4HCR - chains H and L of the 3 polymer chains in the assembly; structure by X-ray diffraction, 2.30 A resolution.

== Chain H ==
Name: PF-547659 heavy chain
Organism: Homo sapiens
Amino-acid sequence (229 residues; numbered 1 to 229; the number before each row is that of its first residue):
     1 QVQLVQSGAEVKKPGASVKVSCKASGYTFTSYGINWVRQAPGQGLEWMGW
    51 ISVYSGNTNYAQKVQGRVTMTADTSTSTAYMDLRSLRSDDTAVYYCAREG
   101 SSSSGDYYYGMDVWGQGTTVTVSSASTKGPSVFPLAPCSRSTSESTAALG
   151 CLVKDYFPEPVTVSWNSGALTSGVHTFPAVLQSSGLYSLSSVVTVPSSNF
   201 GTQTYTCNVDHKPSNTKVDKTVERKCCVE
Disordered / not traced: 139-144, 224-229
Cystine bridges: Cys22-Cys96, Cys151-Cys207

== Chain L ==
Name: PF-547659 light chain
Organism: Homo sapiens
Amino-acid sequence (219 residues; numbered 1 to 219; the number before each row is that of its first residue):
     1 DIVMTQTPLSLSVTPGQPASISCKSSQSLLHTDGTTYLYWYLQKPGQPPQ
    51 LLIYEVSNRFSGVPDRFSGSGSGTDFTLKISRVEAEDVGIYYCMQNIQLP
   101 WTFGQGTKVEIKRTVAAPSVFIFPPSDEQLKSGTASVVCLLNNFYPREAK
   151 VQWKVDNALQSGNSQESVTEQDSKDSTYSLSSTLTLSKADYEKHKVYACE
   201 VTHQGLSSPVTKSFNRGEC
Disordered / not traced: 219
Cystine bridges: Cys23-Cys93, Cys139-Cys199

== Chain H / chain L interface ==
Residue-residue contacts (70):
  Gln39(H) - Gln43(L)  hydrogen bond
  Gln39(H) - Tyr92(L)  hydrogen bond
  Gln43(H) - Tyr92(L)
  Gly44(H) - Tyr92(L)
  Leu45(H) - Pro49(L)  hydrophobic
  Leu45(H) - Tyr92(L)  hydrophobic
  Leu45(H) - Phe103(L)
  Trp47(H) - Leu99(L)  hydrophobic
  Trp47(H) - Pro100(L)  hydrophobic
  Trp47(H) - Trp101(L)
  Trp47(H) - Phe103(L)
  Asn59(H) - Leu99(L)
  Tyr95(H) - Gln43(L)  hydrogen bond
  Tyr95(H) - Pro49(L)
  Tyr107(H) - Tyr54(L)  hydrophobic
  Tyr107(H) - Glu55(L)
  Tyr107(H) - Asn58(L)
  Tyr108(H) - Tyr37(L)  hydrophobic
  Tyr108(H) - Tyr39(L)  hydrogen bond (backbone-side chain)
  Tyr108(H) - Glu55(L)  hydrogen bond (backbone-side chain)
  Tyr108(H) - Asn96(L)
  Tyr109(H) - Tyr39(L)
  Tyr109(H) - Leu51(L)
  Tyr109(H) - Tyr54(L)
  Met111(H) - Tyr41(L)  hydrogen bond (backbone-side chain)
  Met111(H) - Leu51(L)
  Met111(H) - Met94(L)  hydrophobic
  Met111(H) - Phe103(L)  hydrophobic
  Asp112(H) - Leu51(L)
  Asp112(H) - Phe60(L)
  Trp114(H) - Tyr41(L)  hydrophobic
  Trp114(H) - Pro49(L)
  Gly115(H) - Pro48(L)
  Gln116(H) - Pro48(L)
  Val132(H) - Glu128(L)
  Phe133(H) - Ser126(L)
  Phe133(H) - Glu128(L)
  Phe133(H) - Gln129(L)
  Pro134(H) - Ser126(L)
  Pro134(H) - Glu128(L)
  Leu135(H) - Phe123(L)
  Leu135(H) - Val138(L)  hydrophobic
  Ala136(H) - Phe123(L)
  Ala136(H) - Pro124(L)
  Cys138(H) - Glu218(L)  hydrogen bond
  Ala148(H) - Phe121(L)  hydrophobic
  Ala148(H) - Phe123(L)
  Ala148(H) - Leu140(L)  hydrophobic
  Leu152(H) - Ser136(L)
  Lys154(H) - Gln129(L)
  His175(H) - Asn142(L)  hydrogen bond
  His175(H) - Asn143(L)  hydrogen bond
  His175(H) - Ser179(L)  hydrogen bond
  Phe177(H) - Leu140(L)  hydrophobic
  Phe177(H) - Ser167(L)
  Phe177(H) - Thr169(L)
  Phe177(H) - Ser179(L)
  Phe177(H) - Leu180(L)
  Phe177(H) - Ser181(L)
  Pro178(H) - Ser167(L)  hydrogen bond (backbone-side chain)
  Pro178(H) - Val168(L)
  Val180(H) - Gln165(L)
  Val180(H) - Glu166(L)
  Val180(H) - Ser167(L)
  Leu181(H) - Gln165(L)  hydrogen bond (backbone-side chain)
  Gln182(H) - Gln165(L)
  Ser190(H) - Ser181(L)  hydrogen bond
  Val192(H) - Leu140(L)  hydrophobic
  Thr194(H) - Asn142(L)  hydrogen bond
  Lys220(H) - Glu128(L)  salt bridge
Other interface residues (no listed pair), chain H (42 interface residues in all): Asn35, Val37, Glu46, Gly110, Pro137, Thr146, Ala147, Leu149
Other interface residues (no listed pair), chain L (42 interface residues in all): Gln50, Gln105, Thr134, Phe214

== In short ==
Chain H and chain L each contribute 42 residues to their interface, with 14 hydrogen bonds and 1 salt bridge.
Polar pairs include Lys220(H)-Glu128(L), Gln39(H)-Gln43(L) and Gln39(H)-Tyr92(L).
Here chain H is PF-547659 heavy chain and chain L is PF-547659 light chain, both from Homo sapiens. Entry 4HCR
(Crystal structure of human MAdCAM-1 D1D2 complexed with Fab PF-547659) was determined by X-ray diffraction.
